PDB entry 8HMZ | electron microscopy, 2.90 A resolution | chains B and 3 of the 7 polymer chains in the assembly

# Chain B
Name: tRNA-splicing endonuclease subunit Sen34
Source organism: Homo sapiens
Notes: EC 4.6.1.16
Reference sequence: Q9BSV6 (SEN34_HUMAN); numbering as in UniProt (aligned over 1-310)
Amino-acid sequence (330 residues; each row starts with the number of its first residue; numbers below 1 keep their minus sign (Met-19 is residue -19)):
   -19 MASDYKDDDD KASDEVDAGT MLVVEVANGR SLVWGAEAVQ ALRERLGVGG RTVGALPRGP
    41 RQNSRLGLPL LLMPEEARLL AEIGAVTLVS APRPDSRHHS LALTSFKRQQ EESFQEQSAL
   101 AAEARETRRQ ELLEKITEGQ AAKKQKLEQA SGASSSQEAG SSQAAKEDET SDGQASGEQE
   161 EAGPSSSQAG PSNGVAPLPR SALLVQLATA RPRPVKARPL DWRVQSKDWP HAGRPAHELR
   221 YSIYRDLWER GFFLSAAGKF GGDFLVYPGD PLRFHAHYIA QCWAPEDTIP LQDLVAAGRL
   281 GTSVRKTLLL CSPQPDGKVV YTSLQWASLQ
Not modelled in the structure: -19 to 0, 135-178, 309-310
Differences from the reference sequence: initiating methionine (-19); expression tag (-18 to 0)
Curated features (UniProtKB/Swiss-Prot):
  - active site: Tyr247, His255, Lys286
  - natural variant: Arg58 (R58W: In PCH2C)

# Chain 3
Molecule: Pre-tRNA 3' END
Sequence (42 nucleotides; numbered 53 to 94; the number before each row is that of its first residue):
    53 AUUCAAAGGU UGUGGGUUCG AAUCCCACCA GAGUCGGAUA UC
Not modelled in the structure: 90-94
Bound ions: Mg2+ near U65 (its only coordinating residue here)

# Interface between chain B and chain 3
Pairs across the interface (11):
  Ile116(B) - C71(3)  base contact
  Gly119(B) - C71(3)  sugar contact
  Gln120(B) - C71(3)  hydrogen bond to the sugar
  Lys123(B) - C71(3)  phosphate contact
  Lys123(B) - G72(3)  phosphate contact
  Phe240(B) - U54(3)  phosphate contact
  His255(B) - A53(3)  sugar contact
  His255(B) - U54(3)  sugar contact
  Val284(B) - A53(3)  base contact
  Arg285(B) - A53(3)  base contact
  Lys286(B) - A53(3)  hydrogen bond to the phosphate
Interface residues without a listed pair, chain B (10 interface residues in all): Lys115

# Overview
10 residues of chain B and 4 residues of chain 3 are in contact, with 2 hydrogen bonds. Among the polar pairs
are Gln120(B)-C71(3) and Lys286(B)-A53(3). From UniProt: 3 active-site residues on chain B.
Here chain B is tRNA-splicing endonuclease subunit Sen34 (Homo sapiens) and chain 3 is Pre-tRNA 3' END. Entry
8HMZ (Cryo-EM structure of the human post-catalytic TSEN/pre-tRNA complex) was determined by electron
microscopy (same publication as 8HMY).
